6AWB - chains A and R of the 27 polymer chains in the assembly; structure by electron microscopy, 6.70 A resolution (low resolution: residue-level contacts below are approximate; hydrogen-bond / salt-bridge calls are withheld).

Chain A:
Molecule: 16S rRNA
Source organism: Escherichia coli
Sequence (1539 nucleotides; row label = number of the first residue in the row):
     2 AAUUGAAGAG UUUGAUCAUG GCUCAGAUUG AACGCUGGCG GCAGGCCUAA CACAUGCAAG
    62 UCGAACGGUA ACAGGAAGAA GCUUGCUUCU UUGCUGACGA GUGGCGGACG GGUGAGUAAU
   122 GUCUGGGAAA CUGCCUGAUG GAGGGGGAUA ACUACUGGAA ACGGUAGCUA AUACCGCAUA
   182 ACGUCGCAAG ACCAAAGAGG GGGACCUUCG GGCCUCUUGC CAUCGGAUGU GCCCAGAUGG
   242 GAUUAGCUAG UAGGUGGGGU AACGGCUCAC CUAGGCGACG AUCCCUAGCU GGUCUGAGAG
   302 GAUGACCAGC CACACUGGAA CUGAGACACG GUCCAGACUC CUACGGGAGG CAGCAGUGGG
   362 GAAUAUUGCA CAAUGGGCGC AAGCCUGAUG CAGCCAUGCC GCGUGUAUGA AGAAGGCCUU
   422 CGGGUUGUAA AGUACUUUCA GCGGGGAGGA AGGGAGUAAA GUUAAUACCU UUGCUCAUUG
   482 ACGUUACCCG CAGAAGAAGC ACCGGCUAAC UCCGUGCCAG CAGCCGCGGU AAUACGGAGG
   542 GUGCAAGCGU UAAUCGGAAU UACUGGGCGU AAAGCGCACG CAGGCGGUUU GUUAAGUCAG
   602 AUGUGAAAUC CCCGGGCUCA ACCUGGGAAC UGCAUCUGAU ACUGGCAAGC UUGAGUCUCG
   662 UAGAGGGGGG UAGAAUUCCA GGUGUAGCGG UGAAAUGCGU AGAGAUCUGG AGGAAUACCG
   722 GUGGCGAAGG CGGCCCCCUG GACGAAGACU GACGCUCAGG UGCGAAAGCG UGGGGAGCAA
   782 ACAGGAUUAG AUACCCUGGU AGUCCACGCC GUAAACGAUG UCGACUUGGA GGUUGUGCCC
   842 UUGAGGCGUG GCUUCCGGAG CUAACGCGUU AAGUCGACCG CCUGGGGAGU ACGGCCGCAA
   902 GGUUAAAACU CAAAUGAAUU GACGGGGGCC CGCACAAGCG GUGGAGCAUG UGGUUUAAUU
   962 CGAUGCAACG CGAAGAACCU UACCUGGUCU UGACAUCCAC GGAAGUUUUC AGAGAUGAGA
  1022 AUGUGCCUUC GGGAACCGUG AGACAGGUGC UGCAUGGCUG UCGUCAGCUC GUGUUGUGAA
  1082 AUGUUGGGUU AAGUCCCGCA ACGAGCGCAA CCCUUAUCCU UUGUUGCCAG CGGUCCGGCC
  1142 GGGAACUCAA AGGAGACUGC CAGUGAUAAA CUGGAGGAAG GUGGGGAUGA CGUCAAGUCA
  1202 UCAUGGCCCU UACGACCAGG GCUACACACG UGCUACAAUG GCGCAUACAA AGAGAAGCGA
  1262 CCUCGCGAGA GCAAGCGGAC CUCAUAAAGU GCGUCGUAGU CCGGAUUGGA GUCUGCAACU
  1322 CGACUCCAUG AAGUCGGAAU CGCUAGUAAU CGUGGAUCAG AAUGCCACGG UGAAUACGUU
  1382 CCCGGGCCUU GUACACACCG CCCGUCACAC CAUGGGAGUG GGUUGCAAAA GAAGUAGGUA
  1442 GCUUAACCUU CGGGAGGGCG CUUACCACUU UGUGAUUCAU GACUGGGGUG AAGUCGUAAC
  1502 AAGGUAACCG UAGGGGAACC UGCGGUUGGA UCACCUCCU
Disordered / not traced: 1400-1495

Chain R:
Protein: 30S ribosomal protein S15
Source organism: Escherichia coli
Reference sequence: B7MB86 (RS15_ECO45); residues 1-88 here correspond to UniProt positions 2-89 (UniProt number = residue number + 1)
Sequence (88 residues; each row starts with the number of its first residue):
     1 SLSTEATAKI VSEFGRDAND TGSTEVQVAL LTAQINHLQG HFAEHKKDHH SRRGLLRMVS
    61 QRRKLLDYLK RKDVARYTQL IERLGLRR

How chain A and chain R interact:
Pairs across the interface (61; chain A residue first):
  A579(A) - Arg53(R)
  C580(A) - Arg53(R)
  C580(A) - Leu56(R)
  G581(A) - Lys64(R)
  A649(A) - Lys72(R)
  G656(A) - Gly22(R)
  G656(A) - Gln27(R)
  G656(A) - Gln61(R)
  U657(A) - Thr21(R)
  U657(A) - Gln27(R)
  U657(A) - Leu30(R)
  U657(A) - Leu31(R)
  U657(A) - Arg57(R)
  C658(A) - Leu2(R)
  C658(A) - Thr21(R)
  C658(A) - Leu30(R)
  U659(A) - Leu2(R)
  C660(A) - Thr4(R)
  G666(A) - His50(R)
  G666(A) - Ser51(R)
  G667(A) - His41(R)
  G667(A) - Lys47(R)
  G667(A) - Asp48(R)
  G668(A) - His45(R)
  G668(A) - Lys47(R)
  G668(A) - Asp48(R)
  G669(A) - His45(R)
  G669(A) - Lys47(R)
  G727(A) - His50(R)
  A728(A) - His49(R)
  A728(A) - Arg53(R)
  A729(A) - His49(R)
  C739(A) - His41(R)
  U740(A) - His37(R)
  U740(A) - Leu38(R)
  G741(A) - Gln34(R)
  G741(A) - Leu38(R)
  G741(A) - His50(R)
  G741(A) - Gly54(R)
  G742(A) - Arg57(R)
  A743(A) - Arg57(R)
  A749(A) - Asn19(R)
  A749(A) - Asp20(R)
  A749(A) - Thr21(R)
  C750(A) - Asp20(R)
  C750(A) - Gly22(R)
  C750(A) - Ser23(R)
  U751(A) - Thr24(R)
  U751(A) - Arg76(R)
  G752(A) - Tyr68(R)
  G752(A) - Lys72(R)
  A753(A) - Tyr68(R)
  C754(A) - Lys64(R)
  C754(A) - Leu65(R)
  C754(A) - Tyr68(R)
  C754(A) - Arg71(R)
  G755(A) - Lys64(R)
  C756(A) - Lys64(R)
  C764(A) - His49(R)
  G765(A) - His49(R)
  C808(A) - Lys46(R)
Interface residues without a listed pair, chain A (34 interface residues in all): C738, G748
Interface residues without a listed pair, chain R (36 interface residues in all): Glu44, Ser60, Asp73

Summary:
34 residues of chain A and 36 residues of chain R are in contact.
Here chain A is 16S rRNA and chain R is 30S ribosomal protein S15, both from Escherichia coli. Entry 6AWB
(Structure of 30S ribosomal subunit and RNA polymerase complex in non-rotated state) was determined by
electron microscopy together with 6AWC and 6AWD from the same study.
